Entry 8ZK2 (electron microscopy, 2.65 A resolution); this record covers chains M and J of the 36 polymer chains in the assembly.

Chain M:
Molecule: Reaction center protein M chain
Source organism: Roseospirillum parvum
UniProtKB: Q6XBJ6 (Q6XBJ6_9PROT); residues 1-323 here = UniProt positions 1-323
Chain sequence (323 residues; each row starts with the number of its first residue):
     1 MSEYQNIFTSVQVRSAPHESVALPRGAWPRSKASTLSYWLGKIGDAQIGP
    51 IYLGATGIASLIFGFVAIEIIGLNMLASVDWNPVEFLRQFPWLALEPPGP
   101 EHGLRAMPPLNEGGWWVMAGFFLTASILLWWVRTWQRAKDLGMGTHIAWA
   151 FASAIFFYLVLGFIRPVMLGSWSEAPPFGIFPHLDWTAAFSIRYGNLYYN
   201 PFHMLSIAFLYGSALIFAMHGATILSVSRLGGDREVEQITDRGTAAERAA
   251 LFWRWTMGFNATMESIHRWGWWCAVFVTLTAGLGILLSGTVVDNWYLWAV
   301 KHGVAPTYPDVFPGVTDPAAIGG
Unresolved in the structure: 1-33, 321-323
Ion coordination: Fe ion: H220, E235, H267 (shared with 2 residues of chain L)
Ligand contacts:
  - Octadecane (8K6), molecule 1: L53, I58, L61, I62, F65, V66
  - Octadecane (8K6), molecule 2: L104, F121, T124, A125, L128, F163, V167
  - Octadecane (8K6), molecule 3: T145, H146, W149, A152, S153, F156, W271, W272, V275, L279
  - Octadecane (8K6), molecule 4: H146, R268, W272
  - Octadecane (8K6), molecule 5: L159, F163, I164, V167, M168
  - Octadecane (8K6), molecule 6: F209, F259, W269, W272, C273, F276
  - Octadecane (8K6), molecule 7: R254, M257, G258, F259
  - bacteriochlorophyll a (BCL), molecule 1: I68, I71, L123, I127, F151, A154, I155, F157, Y158, L161, F178, W186, T187, A188, F190, S191, L197, Y198, N200, H203, S206, I207, L210, Y211, V277, T278, A281, G284, I285
  - bacteriochlorophyll a (BCL), molecule 2: F90, L123, F157, Y158, L161, P176, I180, H183, L184, W186, T187
  - bacteriochlorophyll a (BCL), molecule 3: T187, Y198, L210, Y211
  - bacteriochlorophyll a (BCL), molecule 4: Y198, H203, M204, I207, A208, Y211, G212, L215
  - bacteriopheophytin a (BPH), molecule 1: S60, L61, G64, F65, I68, L123, S126, I127, W130, T134, I147, A150, F151, A154, A274, V275, T278
  - bacteriopheophytin a (BPH), molecule 2: Y211, A214, L215, A218, M219, W253, T256, M257
  - spirilloxanthin (CRT): I68, I71, G72, L73, M75, L76, F86, F90, A106, W116, V117, G120, F121, T124, Y158, L161, G162, F163, W172, P176, P177, F178, G179, I180, H183
  - menaquinone 8 (MQ8): L215, I216, M219, H220, T223, I224, A246, A249, A250, W253, T256, M257, F259, N260, A261, T262, M263, I266, W269

Chain J:
Molecule: Alpha subunit of light-harvesting 1 complex
Source organism: Roseospirillum parvum
UniProtKB: Q6XBJ8 (Q6XBJ8_9PROT); numbering as in UniProt (aligned over 1-67)
Chain sequence (67 residues; row label = number of the first residue in the row):
     1 MTFSTHKVWLMFDPRSTLVALAAFLVVLALLIHFLCLGHDRFNWLEGNPA
    51 ATKAAAAAVTMPVNPVA
Unresolved in the structure: 54-67
Ion coordination: bacteriochlorophyll a Mg near M1 (its only coordinating residue here)
Ligand contacts:
  - Octadecane (8K6), molecule 1: S16, T17, A20, F24
  - Octadecane (8K6), molecule 2: F24, V27, L28, L31
  - bacteriochlorophyll a (BCL), molecule 1: M1, V8, F12, T17, A20, L21, I32
  - bacteriochlorophyll a (BCL), molecule 2: M1, T2, F3
  - bacteriochlorophyll a (BCL), molecule 3: L18, V19, L21, A22, L25, V26, A29, H33, C36, F42, W44
  - bacteriochlorophyll a (BCL), molecule 4: L25, L28, A29, I32, H33, C36, F42
  - spirilloxanthin (CRT), molecule 1: M1, T5, K7, V8, M11
  - spirilloxanthin (CRT), molecule 2: L18, L21, F24, L25, L28, L31, I32, L35
  - spirilloxanthin (CRT), molecule 3: V26, A29, L30, H33, F34, L37, W44

Chain M / chain J interface:
Contacting residue pairs - 24 pairs, chain M then chain J:
  A55(M) with V19(J), hydrophobic
  I62(M) with F24(J); V27(J), hydrophobic
  F63(M) with V27(J), hydrophobic
  V66(M) with V27(J), hydrophobic; L31(J), hydrophobic
  R105(M) with N43(J); E46(J), salt bridge
  M107(M) with F34(J); L37(J), hydrophobic; G38(J); N43(J)
  P108(M) with G38(J)
  P109(M) with G38(J)
  L110(M) with L35(J), hydrophobic; G38(J), hydrogen bond (backbone-backbone); H39(J)
  W115(M) with L35(J), hydrophobic
  M118(M) with F34(J), hydrophobic; L35(J), hydrophobic
  F121(M) with L30(J), hydrophobic; F34(J), hydrophobic
  F122(M) with V27(J), hydrophobic; L31(J), hydrophobic
Interface residues without a listed pair, chain M (16 interface residues in all): I58, A59, I70
Interface residues without a listed pair, chain J (14 interface residues in all): A20, A23

Overview:
Chain M and chain J form an interface of 16 and 14 residues respectively, with 1 hydrogen bond and 1 salt
bridge. Polar pairs include R105(M)-E46(J) and L110(M)-G38(J). One Octadecane molecule is bound between chain
M and chain J.
Chain M is Reaction center protein M chain and chain J is Alpha subunit of light-harvesting 1 complex, both
from Roseospirillum parvum; the structure, Cryo-EM structure of photosynthetic LH1-RC core complex of
Roseospirillum parvum, was determined by electron microscopy, deposited together with 8ZJW.
